PDB entry 7SMK | electron microscopy, 1.98 A resolution | chains A and C of the 3 polymer chains in the assembly

[Chain A]
Molecule: Ribulose bisphosphate carboxylase large chain
From: Halothiobacillus neapolitanus (strain ATCC 23641 / c2)
Notes: EC 4.1.1.39
UniProtKB: O85040 (RBL1_HALNC); numbering as in UniProt (aligned over 2-473)
Sequence (482 residues; numbered 0 to 481; the number before each row is that of its first residue; numbering starts at 0):
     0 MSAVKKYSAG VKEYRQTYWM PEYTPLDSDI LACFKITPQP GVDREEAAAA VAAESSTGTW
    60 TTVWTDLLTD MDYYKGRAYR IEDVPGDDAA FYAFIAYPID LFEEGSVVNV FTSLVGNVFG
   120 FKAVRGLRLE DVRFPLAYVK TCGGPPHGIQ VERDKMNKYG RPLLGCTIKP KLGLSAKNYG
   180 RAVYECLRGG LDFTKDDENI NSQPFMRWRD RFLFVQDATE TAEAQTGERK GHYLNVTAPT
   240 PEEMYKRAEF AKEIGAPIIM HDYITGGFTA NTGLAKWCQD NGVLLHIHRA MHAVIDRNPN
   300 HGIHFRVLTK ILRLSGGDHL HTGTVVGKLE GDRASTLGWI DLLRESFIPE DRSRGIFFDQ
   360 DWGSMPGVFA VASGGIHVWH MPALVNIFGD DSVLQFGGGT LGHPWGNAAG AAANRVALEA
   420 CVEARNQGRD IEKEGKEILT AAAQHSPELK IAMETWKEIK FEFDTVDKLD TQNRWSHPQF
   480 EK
Unresolved in the structure: 0-2, 458-481
Differences from the reference sequence: initiating methionine (0); expression tag (1, 474-481)
What the authors report for this chain:
  - conformationally variable residues (loop rearrangement): Pro37 to Asp42, Gly115 to Gly125
  - specificity-determining residues: Tyr72 (by similarity / conservation)

[Chain C]
Molecule: Carboxysome shell carbonic anhydrase
Notes: EC 4.2.1.1
UniProtKB: O85042 (CSOCA_HALNC); numbering as in UniProt (aligned over 1-50)
Sequence (50 residues; each row starts with the number of its first residue):
     1 MNTRNTRSKQ RAPFGVSSSV KPRLDLIEQA PNPAYDRHPA CITLPERTCR
Unresolved in the structure: 1-21, 31-50
What the authors report for this chain:
  - mutagenesis - R23A: unchanged binding to Ribulose bisphosphate carboxylase large chain (chain A)

[Chain A / chain C interface]
Contacting residue pairs - 8 pairs, chain A then chain C:
  Leu25(A) - Gln29(C)
  Asp69(A) - Leu24(C)
  Tyr72(A) - Arg23(C)  hydrogen bond
  Tyr72(A) - Leu24(C)  hydrophobic
  Tyr72(A) - Ile27(C)  hydrophobic
  Tyr72(A) - Gln29(C)
  Tyr73(A) - Leu24(C)  hydrophobic
  Asp99(A) - Arg23(C)  salt bridge
Interface residues without a listed pair, chain A (6 interface residues in all): Asp71
Interface features reported in the paper:
  - specific contacts: Tyr72(A)-Arg23(C) (hydrogen bond), Asp99(A)-Arg23(C) (salt bridge)

[In short]
The interface between chain A and chain C involves 6 residues on one side and 4 on the other; the contacts
include 1 hydrogen bond and 1 salt bridge. Polar contacts include Asp99(A)-Arg23(C) and Tyr72(A)-Arg23(C). The
paper describes a hydrogen bond between Tyr72(A) and Arg23(C); a salt bridge between Asp99(A) and Arg23(C).
From the paper: R23A of chain C leaves binding to Ribulose bisphosphate carboxylase large chain (chain A)
unchanged; the specificity determinant Tyr72(A).
Chain A is Ribulose bisphosphate carboxylase large chain (Halothiobacillus neapolitanus (strain ATCC 23641 /
c2)) and chain C is Carboxysome shell carbonic anhydrase; the structure, H. neapolitanus carboxysomal
rubisco/CsoSCA-peptide (1-50)complex, was determined by electron microscopy, deposited together with 7SNV.
